Entry 7BRN (X-ray diffraction, 2.23 A resolution); this record covers chain A.

[Chain A]
Name: Autophagy-related protein 40, Autophagy-related protein 8
From: Saccharomyces cerevisiae S288C
UniProtKB: chimeric construct of Q99325, P38182: residues 3-18 from Q99325 (ATG40_YEAST) positions 237-252 (UniProt number = residue number + 234); residues 19-134 from P38182 positions 1-116 (UniProt number = residue number - 18)
Sequence (134 residues; row label = number of the first residue in the row):
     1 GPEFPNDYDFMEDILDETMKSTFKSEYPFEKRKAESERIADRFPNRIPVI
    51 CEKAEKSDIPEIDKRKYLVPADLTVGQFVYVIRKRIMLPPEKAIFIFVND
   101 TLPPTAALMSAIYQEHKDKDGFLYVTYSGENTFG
Disordered / not traced: 134
Differences from the reference sequence: expression tag (1-2); engineered mutation Pro44 (Lys26 in P38182)
Residues lining bound ligands: L-epinephrine (ALE): Pro2, Glu3, Phe4, Asp7
Curated features (UniProtKB/Swiss-Prot):
  - motif: Tyr8 to Met11 (ATG8-binding)
What the authors report for this chain:
  - mutagenesis - F4A, Y8A, D9A, M11A, D13A: decreased binding to Atg8
  - mutagenesis - Y8A/M11A: decreased localization

[Overview]
Ligands of chain A: L-epinephrine. The paper reports that F4A, Y8A and D9A, among others, reduce binding to
Atg8; Y8A/M11A reduce localization; 6 substitutions were tested in all.
Chain A is Autophagy-related protein 40, Autophagy-related protein 8 (Saccharomyces cerevisiae S288C); the
structure, Crystal structure of Atg40 AIM fused to Atg8, was determined by X-ray diffraction, deposited
together with 7BRQ, 7BRT and 7BRU.
